Entry 4A1W (X-ray diffraction, 2.50 A resolution); this record covers chains A and D of the 4 polymer chains in the assembly.

Chain A (and D):
Molecule: Bcl-2-like protein 1
Source organism: Homo sapiens
Notes: chain D of this document is another copy of the same molecule, construct and numbering; everything in this record applies to it too
UniProtKB: Q07817 (B2CL1_HUMAN); numbering as in UniProt; present here: 1-26, 83-209
Amino-acid sequence (158 residues; numbered -4 to 209; 56 numbers in that range are skipped by the numbering (no residue carries them; nothing is unmodelled there); the number before each row is that of its first residue; numbers below 1 keep their minus sign (Gly-4 is residue -4)):
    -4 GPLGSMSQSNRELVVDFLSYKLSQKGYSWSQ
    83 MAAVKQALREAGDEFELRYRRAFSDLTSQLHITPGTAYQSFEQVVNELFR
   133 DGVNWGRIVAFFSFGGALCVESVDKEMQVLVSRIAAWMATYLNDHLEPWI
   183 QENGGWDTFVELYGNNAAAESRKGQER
Not modelled in the structure: -4 to 0, 198-209 (chain D: -4 to -1, 197-209)
UniProt features mapped onto this chain:
  - motif: Ser4 to Trp24 (BH4), Val86 to Arg100 (BH3), Glu129 to Gly148 (BH1), Pro180 to Tyr195 (BH2)
  - mutagenesis: Phe131 to Asp133 (No heterodimerization with BAX), Val135 to Trp137 (Loss of anti-apoptotic activity), Gly138 to Ile140 (Loss of anti-apoptotic activity), Gly138 (G138A: No heterodimerization with BAX), Ser145 to Gly147 (Decreases interaction with DNM1L, no effect on endocytosis enhancement), Gly148 (G148E: No heterodimerization with BAX), Asp156 (D156A: No effect on caspase-1 cleavage), Asp176 (D176A: No effect on caspase-1 cleavage), Trp188 to Phe191 (Abolishes interaction with DNM1L and endocytosis enhancement), Trp188 to Asp189 (Reduces anti-apoptotic activity by about half), Asp189 (D189A: No effect on caspase-1 cleavage)

Interface between chain A and chain D:
Residue-residue contacts (81; chain A residue first):
  Met1(A) - Asn175(D)
  Met1(A) - Glu179(D)
  Ser2(A) - Asn175(D)  hydrogen bond (backbone-side chain)
  Ser4(A) - Met83(D)
  Asn5(A) - Leu174(D)
  Asn5(A) - Asn175(D)
  Asn5(A) - Glu179(D)
  Glu7(A) - Met83(D)
  Glu7(A) - Lys87(D)  salt bridge
  Leu8(A) - Lys87(D)
  Leu8(A) - Leu90(D)  hydrophobic
  Leu8(A) - Trp188(D)  hydrophobic
  Val9(A) - Ala167(D)
  Val9(A) - Met170(D)  hydrophobic
  Val9(A) - Ala171(D)  hydrophobic
  Val9(A) - Leu174(D)  hydrophobic
  Asp11(A) - Lys87(D)
  Asp11(A) - Arg91(D)  salt bridge
  Phe12(A) - Leu90(D)
  Phe12(A) - Gly94(D)
  Phe12(A) - Phe144(D)
  Leu13(A) - Gly147(D)
  Leu13(A) - Gly148(D)
  Leu13(A) - Cys151(D)  hydrophobic
  Leu13(A) - Ala167(D)  hydrophobic
  Tyr15(A) - Arg91(D)
  Tyr15(A) - Asp95(D)  hydrogen bond
  Lys16(A) - Gly94(D)
  Lys16(A) - Asp95(D)  salt bridge
  Lys16(A) - Glu98(D)  salt bridge
  Lys16(A) - Val152(D)
  Leu17(A) - Val163(D)  hydrophobic
  Gln19(A) - Asp95(D)  hydrogen bond
  Lys20(A) - Val152(D)
  Tyr22(A) - Val152(D)
  Tyr22(A) - Val155(D)  hydrophobic
  Tyr22(A) - Asp156(D)  hydrogen bond
  Trp24(A) - Val163(D)  hydrophobic
  Trp24(A) - Ala167(D)  hydrophobic
  Met83(A) - Ser4(D)
  Met83(A) - Glu7(D)
  Val86(A) - Leu8(D)  hydrophobic
  Lys87(A) - Glu7(D)
  Lys87(A) - Asp11(D)
  Leu90(A) - Leu8(D)  hydrophobic
  Leu90(A) - Phe12(D)
  Arg91(A) - Asp11(D)  salt bridge
  Arg91(A) - Tyr15(D)
  Arg91(A) - Arg91(D)
  Gly94(A) - Phe12(D)
  Asp95(A) - Tyr15(D)  hydrogen bond
  Asp95(A) - Lys16(D)  salt bridge
  Asp95(A) - Gln19(D)  hydrogen bond
  Glu98(A) - Lys16(D)  salt bridge
  Phe144(A) - Leu8(D)  hydrophobic
  Phe144(A) - Phe12(D)
  Ser145(A) - Phe12(D)
  Gly147(A) - Leu13(D)
  Gly148(A) - Leu13(D)
  Cys151(A) - Leu13(D)  hydrophobic
  Val152(A) - Leu17(D)  hydrophobic
  Val152(A) - Lys20(D)
  Val155(A) - Tyr22(D)  hydrophobic
  Asp156(A) - Tyr22(D)  hydrogen bond
  Val163(A) - Trp24(D)  hydrophobic
  Ala167(A) - Val9(D)
  Ala167(A) - Leu13(D)  hydrophobic
  Ala167(A) - Trp24(D)  hydrophobic
  Met170(A) - Val9(D)  hydrophobic
  Met170(A) - Leu13(D)  hydrophobic
  Ala171(A) - Arg6(D)
  Ala171(A) - Val9(D)
  Leu174(A) - Asn5(D)
  Leu174(A) - Val9(D)  hydrophobic
  Asn175(A) - Met1(D)
  Asn175(A) - Ser2(D)  hydrogen bond
  Asn175(A) - Asn5(D)  hydrogen bond
  Glu179(A) - Met1(D)
  Glu179(A) - Asn5(D)
  Gln183(A) - Met1(D)
  Trp188(A) - Leu8(D)  hydrophobic
Interface residues without a listed pair, chain A (44 interface residues in all): Arg6, Ala168
Interface residues without a listed pair, chain D (45 interface residues in all): Val86, Gln88, Ser145, Ser164, Ala168

In short:
44 residues of chain A face 45 of chain D across their interface, with 9 hydrogen bonds and 7 salt bridges.
Polar pairs include Glu7(A)-Lys87(D), Asp11(A)-Arg91(D) and Lys16(A)-Asp95(D). UniProt lists 19 mutagenesis
sites on chain A.
Chain A and chain D are both Bcl-2-like protein 1 (Homo sapiens); the structure, Crystal structure of
alpha-beta foldamer 4c in complex with Bcl-xL, was determined by X-ray diffraction (same publication as 4A1U).
